6HUU - chains O and P of the 28 polymer chains in the assembly; structure by X-ray diffraction, 2.80 A resolution.

# Chain O
Molecule: Proteasome subunit alpha type-2
From: Saccharomyces cerevisiae (strain ATCC 204508 / S288c)
Notes: EC 3.4.25.1
Reference sequence: P23639 (PSA2_YEAST); numbering as in UniProt (aligned over 1-250)
Chain sequence (250 residues; row label = number of the first residue in the row):
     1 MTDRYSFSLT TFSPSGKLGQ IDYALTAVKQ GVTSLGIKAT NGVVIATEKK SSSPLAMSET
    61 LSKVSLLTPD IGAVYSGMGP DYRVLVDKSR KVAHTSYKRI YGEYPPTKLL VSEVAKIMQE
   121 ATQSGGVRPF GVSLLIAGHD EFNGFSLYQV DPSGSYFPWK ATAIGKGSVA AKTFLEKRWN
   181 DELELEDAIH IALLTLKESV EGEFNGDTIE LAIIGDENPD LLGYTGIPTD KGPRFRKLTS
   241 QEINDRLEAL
Not modelled in the structure: 220-229
Swiss-Prot annotation at these positions:
  - cross-link: K108 (Glycyl lysine isopeptide (Lys-Gly) (interchain with G-Cter in ubiquitin))

# Chain P
Molecule: Proteasome subunit alpha type-3
From: Saccharomyces cerevisiae (strain ATCC 204508 / S288c)
Notes: EC 3.4.25.1
Reference sequence: P23638 (PSA3_YEAST); residues 0-257 here correspond to UniProt positions 1-258 (UniProt number = residue number + 1)
Chain sequence (258 residues; each row starts with the number of its first residue; numbering starts at 0):
     0 MGSRRYDSRT TIFSPEGRLY QVEYALESIS HAGTAIGIMA SDGIVLAAER KVTSTLLEQD
    60 TSTEKLYKLN DKIAVAVAGL TADAEILINT ARIHAQNYLK TYNEDIPVEI LVRRLSDIKQ
   120 GYTQHGGLRP FGVSFIYAGY DDRYGYQLYT SNPSGNYTGW KAISVGANTS AAQTLLQMDY
   180 KDDMKVDDAI ELALKTLSKT TDSSALTYDR LEFATIRKGA NDGEVYQKIF KPQEIKDILV
   240 KTGITKKDED EEADEDMK
Not modelled in the structure: 0, 245-257
Swiss-Prot annotation at these positions:
  - cross-link (Glycyl lysine isopeptide (Lys-Gly)): K99 (interchain with G-Cter in ubiquitin), K198 (interchain with G-Cter in ubiquitin), K230 (interchain with G-Cter in ubiquitin)

# Chain O / chain P interface
Pairs across the interface - 68 pairs, chain O then chain P:
  R4(O) with S2(P), hydrogen bond (backbone-side chain)
  Y5(O) with S2(P); Y5(P)
  S6(O) with G125(P); L127(P)
  F7(O) with S2(P); Y5(P); D6(P); G126(P)
  S8(O) with G126(P), hydrogen bond (backbone-backbone); L127(P); R128(P), hydrogen bond (side chain-backbone)
  T10(O) with R128(P)
  T11(O) with S7(P); T9(P); Q20(P)
  F12(O) with Q20(P); Y23(P); A24(P), hydrophobic; S27(P); R128(P); P129(P); G131(P)
  S13(O) with Y23(P)
  P14(O) with Y23(P), hydrophobic; E26(P)
  S15(O) with E26(P); H30(P)
  G16(O) with Y23(P); E26(P); S27(P), hydrogen bond (backbone-side chain)
  L18(O) with L79(P), hydrophobic; R128(P)
  K38(O) with E57(P), salt bridge
  S112(O) with E84(P), hydrogen bond
  K116(O) with I85(P)
  Q119(O) with A81(P); D82(P), hydrogen bond; I85(P); R128(P)
  T122(O) with R128(P), hydrogen bond (backbone-side chain)
  Q123(O) with Y121(P); L127(P); R128(P), hydrogen bond (side chain-backbone); F130(P)
  G125(O) with L127(P)
  S153(O) with A81(P)
  G154(O) with A81(P)
  S155(O) with A81(P)
  Y156(O) with E84(P), hydrogen bond
  F157(O) with L56(P), hydrophobic
  P158(O) with L56(P); E57(P), hydrogen bond (backbone-backbone); T60(P); S61(P)
  W159(O) with S53(P); L55(P); L56(P)
  K160(O) with T54(P), hydrogen bond (side chain-backbone); L55(P), hydrogen bond (backbone-backbone); L56(P); E57(P)
  A161(O) with L55(P)
  L175(O) with L55(P), hydrophobic
  E176(O) with S53(P); T54(P); L55(P)
  W179(O) with L55(P), hydrophobic
Also at the interface, not in a pair above, chain O (35 interface residues in all): S124, Y148, K172
Also at the interface, not in a pair above, chain P (32 interface residues in all): T80

# In short
35 residues of chain O and 32 residues of chain P are in contact; the contacts include 12 hydrogen bonds and 1
salt bridge. Polar pairs include K38(O)-E57(P), R4(O)-S2(P) and S8(O)-R128(P).
Chain O is Proteasome subunit alpha type-2 and chain P is Proteasome subunit alpha type-3, both from
Saccharomyces cerevisiae (strain ATCC 204508 / S288c); the structure, Yeast 20S proteasome with human beta2c
(S171G) in complex with 29, was determined by X-ray diffraction together with 6HTB, 6HTC, 6HTD, 6HTP, 6HTR,
6HUB and 30 further entries from the same study.
